PDB entry 6Q2B | X-ray diffraction, 2.72 A resolution | chains B and D of the 4 polymer chains in the assembly

[Chain B]
Protein: MarR family transcriptional regulator
From: Listeria monocytogenes
UniProt: A0A418S1M8 (A0A418S1M8_LISMN); numbering as in UniProt (aligned over 1-150)
Sequence (153 residues; numbered -2 to 150; the number before each row is that of its first residue; numbers below 1 keep their minus sign (Ser-2 is residue -2)):
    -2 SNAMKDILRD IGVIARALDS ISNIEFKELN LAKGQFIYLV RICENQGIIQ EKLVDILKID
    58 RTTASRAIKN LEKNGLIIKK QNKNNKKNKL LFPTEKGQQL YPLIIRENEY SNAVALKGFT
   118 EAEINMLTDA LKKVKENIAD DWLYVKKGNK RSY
Unresolved in the structure: -2 to 0
Sequence notes: expression tag (-2 to 0)
Modified / non-standard residues: Mse1 (selenomethionine; parent Met); Mse123 (selenomethionine; parent Met)

[Chain D]
Molecule: 26-nt DNA strand
Sequence (26 nucleotides; row label = number of the first residue in the row):
     1 CCTATTGTTG CAATTGCAAC AATAGG

[Chain B / chain D interface]
Pairs across the interface (26):
  Ile21(B) - DC17(D)  phosphate contact
  Lys30(B) - DT15(D)  hydrogen bond to the phosphate
  Lys30(B) - DG16(D)  phosphate contact
  Ile46(B) - DT6(D)  phosphate contact
  Ile46(B) - DG7(D)  phosphate contact
  Gln47(B) - DG7(D)  phosphate contact
  Gln47(B) - DT8(D)  hydrogen bond to the phosphate
  Glu48(B) - DT6(D)  phosphate contact
  Glu48(B) - DG7(D)  hydrogen bond to the phosphate
  Arg58(B) - DT6(D)  base contact
  Arg58(B) - DG7(D)  base contact
  Arg58(B) - DT8(D)  base contact
  Thr59(B) - DT8(D)  base contact
  Thr59(B) - DT9(D)  base contact
  Ser62(B) - DT8(D)  hydrogen bond to the phosphate
  Ser62(B) - DT9(D)  base contact
  Arg63(B) - DT9(D)  base contact
  Arg63(B) - DG10(D)  hydrogen bond to the base
  Arg63(B) - DC11(D)  base contact
  Lys76(B) - DT8(D)  salt bridge to the phosphate
  Lys84(B) - DT5(D)  hydrogen bond to the base
  Lys84(B) - DT6(D)  sugar contact
  Lys84(B) - DG7(D)  sugar contact
  Asn85(B) - DT6(D)  sugar contact
  Lys86(B) - DG7(D)  hydrogen bond to the phosphate
  Lys86(B) - DT8(D)  salt bridge to the phosphate
Also at the interface, not in a pair above, chain B (14 interface residues in all): Lys66

[In short]
14 residues of chain B face 10 of chain D across their interface; the contacts include 7 hydrogen bonds and 2
salt bridges. Among the polar pairs are Arg63(B)-DG10(D), Lys84(B)-DT5(D) and Lys30(B)-DT15(D).
Chain B is MarR family transcriptional regulator (Listeria monocytogenes) and chain D is a 26-nt DNA strand;
the structure, Crystal Structure of Putative MarR Family Transcriptional Regulator from Listeria monocytogenes
complexed with 26mer DNA, was determined by X-ray diffraction.
